8XCH - chains N and X of the 32 polymer chains in the assembly; structure by electron microscopy, 3.40 A resolution.

== Chain N ==
Protein: Helicase
From: Severe acute respiratory syndrome coronavirus 2
Reference sequence: P0DTD1 (R1AB_SARS2); residues 1-601 here correspond to UniProt positions 5325-5925 (UniProt number = residue number + 5324)
Chain sequence (601 residues; row label = number of the first residue in the row):
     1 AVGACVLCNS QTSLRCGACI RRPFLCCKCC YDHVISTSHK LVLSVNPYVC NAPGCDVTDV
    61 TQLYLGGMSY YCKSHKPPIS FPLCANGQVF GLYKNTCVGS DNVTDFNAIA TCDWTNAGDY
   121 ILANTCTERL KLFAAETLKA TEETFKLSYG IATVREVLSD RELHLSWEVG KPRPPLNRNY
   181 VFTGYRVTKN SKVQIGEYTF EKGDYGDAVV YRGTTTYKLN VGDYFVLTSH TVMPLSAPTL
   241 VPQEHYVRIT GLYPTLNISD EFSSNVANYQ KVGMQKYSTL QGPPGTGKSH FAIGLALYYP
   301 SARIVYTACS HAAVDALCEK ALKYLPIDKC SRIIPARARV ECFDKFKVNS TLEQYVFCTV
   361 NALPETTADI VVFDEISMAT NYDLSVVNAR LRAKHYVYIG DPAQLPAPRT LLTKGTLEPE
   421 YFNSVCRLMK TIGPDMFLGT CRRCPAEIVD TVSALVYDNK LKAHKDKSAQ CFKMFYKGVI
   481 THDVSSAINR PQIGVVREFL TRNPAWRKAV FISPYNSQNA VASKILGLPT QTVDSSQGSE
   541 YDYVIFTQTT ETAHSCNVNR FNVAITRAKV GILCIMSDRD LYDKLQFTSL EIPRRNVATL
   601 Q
Disordered / not traced: 597-601
Curated features (UniProtKB/Swiss-Prot):
  - binding site (Zn(2+)): Cys5, Cys8, Cys16, Cys19, Cys26, Cys29, His33, His39, Cys50, Cys55, Cys72, His75
  - binding site (a ribonucleoside 5'-triphosphate): Gly282 to Ser289
  - site: Gln601 (Cleavage)

== Chain X ==
Molecule: 39-nt RNA strand
Sequence (39 nucleotides; numbered 102 to 140; the number before each row is that of its first residue):
   102 CUGCUCCUAG CAUGCUACUA CCGCGUAGCA UUUCCCAUG

== Chain N / chain X interface ==
Pairs across the interface (31; chain N residue first):
  Asn179(N) - U139(X)  base contact
  His230(N) - G140(X)  stacking on the base
  Cys309(N) - U139(X)  phosphate contact
  Ser310(N) - A138(X)  phosphate contact
  Ser310(N) - U139(X)  phosphate contact
  His311(N) - U139(X)  salt bridge to the phosphate
  His311(N) - G140(X)  salt bridge to the phosphate
  Arg337(N) - G140(X)  hydrogen bond to the sugar
  Asn361(N) - U139(X)  hydrogen bond to the sugar
  Asn361(N) - G140(X)  base contact
  Ala362(N) - G140(X)  sugar contact
  Pro408(N) - C137(X)  base contact
  Pro408(N) - A138(X)  base contact
  Thr410(N) - C137(X)  base contact
  Ser485(N) - C135(X)  base contact
  Ser485(N) - C136(X)  base contact
  Ser486(N) - C136(X)  sugar contact
  Ser486(N) - C137(X)  phosphate contact
  Pro514(N) - C137(X)  sugar contact
  Tyr515(N) - C135(X)  sugar contact
  Tyr515(N) - C136(X)  hydrogen bond to the phosphate
  Tyr515(N) - C137(X)  phosphate contact
  Asn516(N) - C137(X)  hydrogen bond to the phosphate
  Asn516(N) - A138(X)  phosphate contact
  Ser517(N) - C137(X)  phosphate contact
  Thr532(N) - A138(X)  hydrogen bond to the phosphate
  Asp534(N) - C137(X)  phosphate contact
  Asp534(N) - A138(X)  phosphate contact
  Thr552(N) - C135(X)  phosphate contact
  Thr552(N) - C136(X)  phosphate contact
  His554(N) - C136(X)  phosphate contact
Other interface residues (no listed pair), chain N (24 interface residues in all): Lys139, Pro175, Tyr180, Thr359

== Summary ==
24 residues of chain N and 6 residues of chain X are in contact; the contacts include 5 hydrogen bonds, 2 salt
bridges and 1 aromatic stacking contact. Polar contacts include Arg337(N)-G140(X), Asn361(N)-U139(X) and
Tyr515(N)-C136(X).
Chain N is Helicase (Severe acute respiratory syndrome coronavirus 2) and chain X is a 39-nt RNA strand; the
structure, SARS-CoV-2 Replication-Transcription Complex has a dimer-of-dimeric architecture (ddRTC) in
pre-capping initiation, was determined by electron microscopy (same publication as 9IMK and 9IMM).
